Entry 8APA (electron microscopy, 3.70 A resolution); this record covers chains j and q of the 42 polymer chains in the assembly.

# Chain j
Name: ATPTB6
From: Trypanosoma brucei brucei
UniProtKB: D0A5R7 (D0A5R7_TRYB9); residue numbers follow UniProt; this construct covers 1-169
Chain sequence (169 residues; each row starts with the number of its first residue):
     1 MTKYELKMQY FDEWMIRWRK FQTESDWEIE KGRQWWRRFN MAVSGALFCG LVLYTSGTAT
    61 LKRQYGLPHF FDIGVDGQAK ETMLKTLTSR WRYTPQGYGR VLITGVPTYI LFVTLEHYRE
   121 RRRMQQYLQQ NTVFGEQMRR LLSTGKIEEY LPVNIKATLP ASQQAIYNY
Disordered / not traced: 1
Ligand contacts: 1,2-diacyl-sn-glycero-3-phosphocholine (PC1): C49, V52, R63, Q64, Y65, V75, M83

# Chain q
Name: ATPEG3
From: Trypanosoma brucei brucei
UniProtKB: Q583U4 (Q583U4_TRYB2); residue numbers follow UniProt; this construct covers 1-98
Chain sequence (98 residues; numbered 1 to 98; the number before each row is that of its first residue):
     1 MTENIEAVMS DFWSNPADHF RPNLKALTLY AERQHYVDRW LHVKERWLAP WYLPWWSPLF
    61 QLGTWYSQRS RNLFLVENHL SYRPYKFRRN DEDRNNPY
Disordered / not traced: 1-13
Ligand contacts:
  - 1,2-diacyl-sn-glycero-3-phosphocholine (PC1): W65, Y66, R69, S70, L73, F74
  - Q7G (2-{[(4-O-alpha-D-glucopyranosyl-alpha-D-glucopyranosyl)oxy]methyl}-4-{[(3beta,9beta,14beta,17beta,25R)-spirost-5-en-3-yl]oxy}butyl 4-O-alpha-D-glucopyranosyl-alpha-D-glucopyranoside): W47, W51, Y52

# How chain j and chain q interact
Residue-residue contacts (62; chain j residue first):
  K3(j) - L48(q)  hydrogen bond (side chain-backbone)
  K3(j) - A49(q)  hydrogen bond (side chain-backbone)
  K3(j) - P50(q)  hydrogen bond (side chain-backbone)
  K3(j) - L53(q)  hydrogen bond (side chain-backbone)
  K3(j) - F60(q)
  E5(j) - F60(q)
  E5(j) - T64(q)
  L6(j) - E45(q)
  L6(j) - L48(q)
  L6(j) - A49(q)  hydrophobic
  L6(j) - F60(q)  hydrophobic
  Q9(j) - L41(q)  hydrogen bond (side chain-backbone)
  Q9(j) - K44(q)
  Q9(j) - E45(q)
  Q9(j) - R71(q)
  Y10(j) - D38(q)
  Y10(j) - L41(q)
  Y10(j) - H42(q)  hydrogen bond
  Y10(j) - E45(q)
  D12(j) - Q68(q)
  D12(j) - R71(q)
  E13(j) - R33(q)  salt bridge
  E13(j) - L41(q)
  E13(j) - R71(q)  salt bridge
  M15(j) - L75(q)  hydrophobic
  I16(j) - R71(q)
  I16(j) - F74(q)  hydrophobic
  I16(j) - L75(q)  hydrophobic
  R17(j) - Q34(q)
  R19(j) - F74(q)
  R19(j) - L75(q)  hydrogen bond (side chain-backbone)
  R19(j) - E77(q)  hydrogen bond (side chain-backbone)
  Q22(j) - L75(q)  hydrogen bond (side chain-backbone)
  W27(j) - L75(q)
  W27(j) - V76(q)  hydrogen bond (side chain-backbone)
  W27(j) - N78(q)
  E30(j) - N72(q)  hydrogen bond
  E30(j) - L75(q)
  E30(j) - V76(q)
  K31(j) - V76(q)
  R33(j) - Q68(q)
  R33(j) - N72(q)
  Q34(j) - N72(q)
  Q34(j) - L73(q)
  Q34(j) - V76(q)
  R37(j) - R69(q)
  R37(j) - N72(q)  hydrogen bond
  R37(j) - L73(q)
  M41(j) - W65(q)  hydrophobic
  Y109(j) - W56(q)  hydrogen bond (side chain-backbone)
  Y109(j) - S57(q)  hydrogen bond (side chain-backbone)
  Y109(j) - P58(q)
  Y109(j) - Q61(q)
  F112(j) - W65(q)  hydrophobic
  V113(j) - W55(q)  hydrophobic
  V113(j) - Q61(q)
  E116(j) - W65(q)
  H117(j) - W55(q)
  E120(j) - Q68(q)
  R123(j) - Q68(q)  hydrogen bond
  R123(j) - N72(q)
  E149(j) - Q34(q)  hydrogen bond
Interface residues without a listed pair, chain j (29 interface residues in all): T2, T114
Interface residues without a listed pair, chain q (30 interface residues in all): V37

# In short
29 residues of chain j face 30 of chain q across their interface, with 16 hydrogen bonds and 2 salt bridges.
Among the polar pairs are E13(j)-R33(q), E13(j)-R71(q) and K3(j)-L48(q). Chain j binds
1,2-diacyl-sn-glycero-3-phosphocholine. Chain q binds compound Q7G and 1,2-diacyl-sn-glycero-3-phosphocholine.
Chain j is ATPTB6 and chain q is ATPEG3, both from Trypanosoma brucei brucei; the structure, rotational state
1a of the Trypanosoma brucei mitochondrial ATP synthase dimer, was determined by electron microscopy together
with 8AP6, 8AP7, 8AP8, 8AP9, 8APB, 8APC and 7 further entries from the same study.
